Entry 3A9C (X-ray diffraction, 2.60 A resolution); this record covers chains C and E of the 6 polymer chains in the assembly.

# Chain C (and E)
Molecule: Translation initiation factor eIF-2B, delta subunit
Source organism: Thermococcus kodakarensis
Notes: EC 5.3.1.-; chain E of this document is another copy of the same molecule, construct and numbering; everything in this record applies to it too
UniProtKB: Q5JFM9 (Q5JFM9_PYRKO); aligned to UniProt positions 1-322 over residues 1-322 (the alignment contains insertions or deletions, so no single offset holds)
Sequence (339 residues; numbered -15 to 322; the number before each row is that of its first residue; numbers below 1 keep their minus sign (Met-15 is residue -15)):
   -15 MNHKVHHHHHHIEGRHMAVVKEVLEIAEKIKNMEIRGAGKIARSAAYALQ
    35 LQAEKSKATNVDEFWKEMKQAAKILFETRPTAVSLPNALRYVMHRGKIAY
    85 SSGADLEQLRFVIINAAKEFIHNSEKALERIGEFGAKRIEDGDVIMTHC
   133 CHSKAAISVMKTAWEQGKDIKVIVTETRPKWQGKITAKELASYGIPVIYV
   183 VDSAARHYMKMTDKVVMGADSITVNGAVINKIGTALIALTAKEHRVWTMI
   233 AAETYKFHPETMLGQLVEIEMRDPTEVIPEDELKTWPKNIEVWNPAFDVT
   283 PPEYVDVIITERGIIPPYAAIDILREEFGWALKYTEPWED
Unresolved in the structure: -15 to 1
Modified positions: Cys133 (3-sulfinoalanine; CSD)
Sequence notes: expression tag (-15 to 0); microheterogeneity Cys133 (Cys in Q5JFM9)
Ligand contacts: ribulose-1,5-diphosphate (RUB): Cys133, Cys133, His134, Ser135, Lys136, Ala137, Gln164, Gly200, Ala201, Asp202, Asn212, Lys213, Lys238, Arg254
UniProt features mapped onto this chain:
  - active site: Cys133 (Proton acceptor), Asp202 (Proton donor)
  - binding site (substrate): Arg20 to Gly23, Arg63, Ser135 to Ala137, Asn212, Lys213, Lys238
  - site: Arg227 (Plays a key role in hexamerization)
From the paper describing this entry:
  - catalytic residues: Asp202 (proposed by the authors, not directly observed)
  - binding site for ribulose-1,5-diphosphate: His132, Lys136, Gly200, Asn212, Arg254
  - mutagenesis - R227E: decreased catalytic activity
  - mutagenesis - D202N: abolished catalytic activity
  - mutagenesis - D202N: abolished binding to alpha-R15P (proposed by the authors, not directly observed)

# How chain C and chain E interact
Contacting residue pairs (31):
  Asn107(C) with Tyr316(E)
  Arg114(C) with Tyr316(E), hydrogen bond
  Arg122(C) with Thr243(E); Met244(E); Leu245(E), hydrogen bond (side chain-backbone); Gly246(E); Gln247(E)
  Glu124(C) with Gln247(E); Leu248(E), hydrogen bond (side chain-backbone); Val249(E)
  Lys196(C) with Gly246(E)
  Arg227(C) with Pro283(E); Tyr286(E), hydrogen bond
  Trp229(C) with Thr243(E); Leu245(E); Gly246(E)
  Val289(C) with Asn207(E)
  Thr292(C) with Leu314(E)
  Glu293(C) with Tyr316(E), hydrogen bond (backbone-side chain)
  Arg294(C) with Leu314(E); Tyr316(E)
  Gly295(C) with Leu314(E)
  Ile297(C) with Leu314(E), hydrophobic
  Pro298(C) with Val206(E); Asn207(E)
  Tyr300(C) with Asn207(E); Tyr300(E)
  Ala301(C) with Ile303(E), hydrophobic
  Asp304(C) with Arg307(E), salt bridge
  Glu308(C) with Arg307(E), salt bridge; Ala313(E)
Other interface residues (no listed pair), chain C (21 interface residues in all): Phe118, Asp288, Ile296

# Summary
21 residues of chain C and 17 residues of chain E are in contact; the contacts include 5 hydrogen bonds and 2
salt bridges. Polar pairs include Asp304(C)-Arg307(E), Glu308(C)-Arg307(E) and Arg114(C)-Tyr316(E). Bound to
chain C: ribulose-1,5-diphosphate. The paper reports the catalytic residue Asp202(C); R227E of chain C reduces
catalytic activity.
Both chains are Translation initiation factor eIF-2B, delta subunit (Thermococcus kodakarensis). Entry 3A9C
(Crystal structure of ribose-1,5-bisphosphate isomerase from Thermococcus kodakaraensis KOD1 in complex with
ribulose-1,5-bisphosphate) was determined by X-ray diffraction, deposited together with 3VM6 and 3A11.
